PDB entry 9E89 | electron microscopy, 3.50 A resolution | chains L and H of the 3 polymer chains in the assembly

[Chain L]
Name: Light-chain of scFv clone 2
Source organism: Canis lupus familiaris
Notes: antibody fragment or engineered binder
Chain sequence (107 residues; row label = number of the first residue in the row):
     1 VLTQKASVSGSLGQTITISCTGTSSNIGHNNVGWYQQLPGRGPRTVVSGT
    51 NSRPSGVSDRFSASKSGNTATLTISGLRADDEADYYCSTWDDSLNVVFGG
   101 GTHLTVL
Disulfides: Cys20-Cys87

[Chain H]
Name: Heavy-chain of scFv clone 2
Source organism: Canis lupus familiaris
Notes: antibody fragment or engineered binder
Chain sequence (130 residues; row label = number of the first residue in the row):
     1 EVQLVESGGDLVKPGGSLRLSCEASGFTFSNYHMAWVRQAPGKGLQWVAN
    51 IDSGGFTTNYVDAVRGRFTVSRDNGALYLQMNGLRVEDTAVYYCATMKTT
   101 YCIDENCNSFQAGRGVFDNWGQGTLVTVSS
Disulfides: Cys22-Cys94, Cys102-Cys107

[Chain L / chain H interface]
Residue-residue contacts (32):
  Asn31(L) - Tyr101(H)
  Asn31(L) - Arg114(H)
  Val32(L) - Val116(H)
  Gly33(L) - Val116(H)
  Tyr35(L) - Gly115(H)
  Tyr35(L) - Val116(H)
  Tyr35(L) - Phe117(H)  hydrogen bond (side chain-backbone)
  Tyr35(L) - Trp120(H)
  Pro43(L) - Leu45(H)  hydrophobic
  Pro43(L) - Tyr93(H)
  Pro43(L) - Trp120(H)
  Thr45(L) - Phe117(H)  hydrogen bond (side chain-backbone)
  Thr45(L) - Asp118(H)  hydrogen bond (side chain-backbone)
  Thr45(L) - Trp120(H)  hydrogen bond
  Ser48(L) - Tyr101(H)
  Ser48(L) - Val116(H)
  Thr50(L) - Cys102(H)  hydrogen bond (side chain-backbone)
  Tyr86(L) - Gln39(H)
  Tyr86(L) - Lys43(H)
  Tyr86(L) - Gly44(H)
  Tyr86(L) - Leu45(H)  hydrophobic
  Ser88(L) - Gly115(H)  hydrogen bond (side chain-backbone)
  Thr89(L) - Gly115(H)  hydrogen bond (backbone-backbone)
  Trp90(L) - Asn50(H)
  Trp90(L) - Arg114(H)
  Trp90(L) - Gly115(H)
  Asn95(L) - Trp47(H)
  Val96(L) - Trp47(H)
  Val96(L) - Met97(H)  hydrophobic
  Val96(L) - Phe117(H)  hydrophobic
  Phe98(L) - Leu45(H)  hydrophobic
  Phe98(L) - Phe117(H)  hydrophobic
Other interface residues (no listed pair), chain L (17 interface residues in all): Pro54, Leu94
Other interface residues (no listed pair), chain H (22 interface residues in all): Val37, Asn59, Lys98, Ile103, Gly113, Asn119

[Summary]
The interface between chain L and chain H involves 17 residues on one side and 22 on the other; the contacts
include 7 hydrogen bonds. Polar pairs include Tyr35(L)-Phe117(H), Thr45(L)-Phe117(H) and Thr45(L)-Asp118(H).
Here chain L is Light-chain of scFv clone 2 and chain H is Heavy-chain of scFv clone 2, both from Canis lupus
familiaris. Entry 9E89 (CPV2a capsid complexed with scFv2) was determined by electron microscopy (same
publication as 9E60 and 9E8D).
